Entry 7CHA (electron microscopy, 3.90 A resolution); this record covers chains E and F of the 12 polymer chains in the assembly.

# Chain E (and F)
Name: MlaD domain-containing protein
Organism: Pseudomonas aeruginosa (strain ATCC 15692 / DSM 22644 / CIP 104116 / JCM 14847 / LMG 12228 / 1C / PRS 101 / PAO1)
Notes: chain F of this document is another copy of the same molecule, construct and numbering; everything in this record applies to it too
UniProt: Q9HVW3 (Q9HVW3_PSEAE); numbering as in UniProt (aligned over 1-157)
Chain sequence (157 residues; row label = number of the first residue in the row):
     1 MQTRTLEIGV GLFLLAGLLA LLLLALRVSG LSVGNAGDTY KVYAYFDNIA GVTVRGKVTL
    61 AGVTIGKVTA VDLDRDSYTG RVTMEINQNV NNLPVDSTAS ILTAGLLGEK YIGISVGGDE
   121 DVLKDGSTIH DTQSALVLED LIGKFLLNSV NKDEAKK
Not modelled in the structure: 1, 151-157 (chain F: 1-2, 148-157)

# How chain E and chain F interact
Pairs across the interface - 27 pairs, chain E then chain F:
  Arg4(E) with Arg4(F)
  Asp47(E) with Ala61(F)
  Asn48(E) with Ala61(F); Gly62(F)
  Ile49(E) with Ala61(F), hydrogen bond (backbone-backbone); Gly62(F); Val63(F), hydrophobic
  Ala50(E) with Gly62(F); Tyr111(F)
  Asp72(E) with Val63(F)
  Leu73(E) with Leu60(F), hydrophobic; Val63(F); Ile65(F), hydrophobic; Val90(F), hydrophobic
  Arg75(E) with Asn92(F), hydrogen bond (backbone-side chain)
  Tyr78(E) with Leu60(F); Ala61(F); Asn92(F), hydrogen bond (side chain-backbone); Val116(F), hydrophobic
  Thr79(E) with Ala61(F)
  Gly80(E) with Ala61(F)
  Leu107(E) with Leu107(F), hydrophobic
  Leu138(E) with Gly105(F); Leu106(F), hydrophobic
  Glu139(E) with Ile101(F); Leu102(F); Leu136(F)
Other interface residues (no listed pair), chain E (18 interface residues in all): Val71, Leu106, Val137, Ile142
Other interface residues (no listed pair), chain F (17 interface residues in all): Thr103

# Summary
18 residues of chain E and 17 residues of chain F are in contact, with 3 hydrogen bonds. Polar contacts
include Arg75(E)-Asn92(F), Tyr78(E)-Asn92(F) and Ile49(E)-Ala61(F).
Both chains are MlaD domain-containing protein (Pseudomonas aeruginosa (strain ATCC 15692 / DSM 22644 / CIP
104116 / JCM 14847 / LMG 12228 / 1C / PRS 101 / PAO1)). Entry 7CHA (Cryo-EM structure of P.aeruginosa MlaFEBD
with AMPPNP) was determined by electron microscopy, deposited together with 7CH8, 7CH9, 7CH6 and 7CH7.
